Entry 8AA6 (X-ray diffraction, 1.15 A resolution); this record covers chain A.

[Chain A]
Protein: Carbonic anhydrase 2
Source organism: Homo sapiens
Notes: EC 4.2.1.1
Reference sequence: P00918 (CAH2_HUMAN); numbering as in UniProt (aligned over 1-260)
Chain sequence (260 residues; numbered 1 to 260; the number before each row is that of its first residue):
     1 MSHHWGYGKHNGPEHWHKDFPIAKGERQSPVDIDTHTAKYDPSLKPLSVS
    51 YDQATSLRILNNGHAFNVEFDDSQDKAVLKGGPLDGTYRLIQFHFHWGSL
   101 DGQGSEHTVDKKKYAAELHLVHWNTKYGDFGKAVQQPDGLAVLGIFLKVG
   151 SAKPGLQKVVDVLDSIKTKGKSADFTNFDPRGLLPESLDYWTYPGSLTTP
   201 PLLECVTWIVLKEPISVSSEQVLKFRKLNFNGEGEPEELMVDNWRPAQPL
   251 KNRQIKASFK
Not modelled in the structure: 1-3
UniProt features mapped onto this chain:
  - active site: His64 (Proton donor/acceptor)
  - binding site (Zn(2+)): His94, His96, His119
  - binding site (substrate): Thr198, Thr199
  - site: Tyr7 (Fine-tunes the proton-transfer properties of H-64), Asn62 (Fine-tunes the proton-transfer properties of H-64), Asn67 (Fine-tunes the proton-transfer properties of H-64), Gln92 (Involved in the binding of some activators, including histamine and L-histidine)
  - modified residue: Ser2 (N-acetylserine), Ser165 (Phosphoserine), Ser172 (Phosphoserine)
  - natural variant: Lys18 (K18E: In Jogjakarta), Gln92 (Q92P: In OPTB3), His94 (H94Y: In OPTB3 loss of activity), His107 (H107Y: In OPTB3), Gly144 (G144R: In OPTB3), Pro236 (P236H: In Melbourne)
  - mutagenesis: Trp5 (W5A: Impaired activity, not rescued by 4-methylimidazole (4-MI); when associated with W-64), Tyr7 (Y7F: Enhanced activity; Y7H: Reduced proton transfer rate), Asn62 (N62A: Reduced activity; N62D: Strongly reduced activity; N62H: Reduced proton transfer; when associated with A-64; N62L: Reduced activity; N62T: Reduced activity; N62V: Reduced activity), His64 (H64A: Reduced CO(2) hydrase activity, rescued by 4-methylimidazole (4-MI). Reduced proton transfer; when associated with H-62. Enhanced proton transfer; when associated with H-67 ...), Ala65 (A65F: Reduced activity; A65S: 2-fold decrease in enzyme efficiency, as determined by kcat/KM ratio, and efficiently inhibited by chlorzolamide; when associated with Q-67), Asn67 (N67H: Enhanced proton transfer; when associated with A-64; N67L: Reduced activity ...), His94 (H94C/D/E/N/Q: Strongly reduced CO(2) hydrase and p-nitrophenyl acetate esterase activities, impaired stability of zinc binding), Glu106 (E106A/Q: Strongly reduced CO(2) hydrase activity; E106D: Normal CO(2) hydrase activity), Glu117 (E117Q: Strongly reduced activity and sulfonamide affinity), His119 (H119D/N/Q: Reduced activity; H119E: Strongly reduced activity), Val121 (V121A/G/I/L/S: Reduced CO(2) hydrase and p-nitrophenyl acetate esterase activities; V121K/R: Strongly reduced CO(2) hydrase and p-nitrophenyl acetate esterase activities), Val142 (V142F/Y: Strongly impaired activity; V142G: Weakly impaired activity; V142H: Impaired activity), 4 further mutagenesis entries in UniProt

[In short]
Curated annotation (UniProt) lists active-site residue His64, 3 Zn2+-binding residues, substrate-binding
residues Thr198 and Thr199 and 16 mutagenesis sites.
Chain A is Carbonic anhydrase 2 (Homo sapiens); the structure, CAII in complex with
meta-carboran-propylsulfonamid, was determined by X-ray diffraction together with 8AAE from the same study.
